4NLK - chains P and A of the 4 polymer chains in the assembly; structure by X-ray diffraction, 2.49 A resolution.

[Chain P]
Molecule: 10-nt DNA strand
Sequence (10 nucleotides; numbered 1 to 10; the number before each row is that of its first residue):
     1 GCTGATGCGA
Bound ions: Na+: DG9 (shared with Thr-101(A), Val-103(A), Ile-106(A) of chain A); Mg2+: DA10 (together with 0KX) (shared with Asp-190(A), Asp-192(A), Asp-256(A) of chain A)

[Chain A]
Protein: DNA polymerase beta
Source organism: Homo sapiens
Notes: EC 2.7.7.7, 4.2.99.-
UniProtKB: P06746 (DPOLB_HUMAN); residues 7-335 here = UniProt positions 7-335
Sequence (329 residues; each row starts with the number of its first residue):
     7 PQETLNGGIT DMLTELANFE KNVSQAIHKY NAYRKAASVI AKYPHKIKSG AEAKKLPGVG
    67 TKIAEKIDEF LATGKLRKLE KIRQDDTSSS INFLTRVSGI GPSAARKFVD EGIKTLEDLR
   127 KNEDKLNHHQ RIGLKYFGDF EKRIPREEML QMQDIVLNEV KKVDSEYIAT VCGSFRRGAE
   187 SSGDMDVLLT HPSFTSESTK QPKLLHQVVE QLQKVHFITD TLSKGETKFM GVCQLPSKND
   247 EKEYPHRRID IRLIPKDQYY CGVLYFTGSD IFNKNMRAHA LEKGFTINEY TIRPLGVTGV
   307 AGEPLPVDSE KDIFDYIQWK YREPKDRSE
Unresolved in the structure: 7-9
Bound ions: Na+ site 1: Lys-60, Leu-62, Val-65 (shared with 1 residue of chain D); Na+ site 2: Thr-101, Val-103, Ile-106 (shared with DG9(P) of chain P); Mg2+ site 1: Asp-190, Asp-192, Asp-256 (together with 0KX) (shared with DA10(P) of chain P); Mg2+ site 2: Asp-190, Asp-192 (together with 0KX)
Small-molecule neighbours: 0KX (2'-deoxy-5'-O-[(R)-hydroxy{[(R)-hydroxy(phosphonooxy)phosphoryl]amino}phosphoryl]cytidine): Gly-179, Ser-180, Arg-183, Ser-188, Gly-189, Asp-190, Asp-192, Asp-256, Tyr-271, Phe-272, Thr-273, Gly-274, Ser-275, Asp-276, Asn-279
Reported in the primary citation:
  - binding site for 0KX: Asn-279
  - binding site for the 16-nt DNA strand: Arg-283
  - binding site for the 10-nt DNA strand (chain P): Tyr-271
  - Mg2+ coordination: Asp-190

[How chain P and chain A interact]
Residue-residue contacts (17; chain P residue first):
  DG7(P) / Ser-109(A)  phosphate contact
  DC8(P) / Gly-105(A)  phosphate contact
  DC8(P) / Ile-106(A)  phosphate contact
  DC8(P) / Gly-107(A)  hydrogen bond to the phosphate
  DC8(P) / Pro-108(A)  phosphate contact
  DC8(P) / Ser-109(A)  hydrogen bond to the phosphate
  DC8(P) / Ala-110(A)  hydrogen bond to the phosphate
  DG9(P) / Val-103(A)  phosphate contact
  DG9(P) / Ser-104(A)  phosphate contact
  DG9(P) / Gly-105(A)  hydrogen bond to the phosphate
  DG9(P) / Ile-106(A)  phosphate contact
  DG9(P) / His-135(A)  sugar contact
  DA10(P) / Asp-192(A)  phosphate contact
  DA10(P) / Met-236(A)  sugar contact
  DA10(P) / Arg-254(A)  salt bridge to the phosphate
  DA10(P) / Asp-256(A)  phosphate contact
  DA10(P) / Tyr-271(A)  hydrogen bond to the base
Also at the interface, not in a pair above, chain A (17 interface residues in all): Asp-190, Lys-234, Phe-272

[Summary]
Chain P and chain A form an interface of 4 and 17 residues respectively; the contacts include 5 hydrogen bonds
and 1 salt bridge. Among the polar pairs are DA10(P)/Tyr-271(A), DC8(P)/Gly-107(A) and DC8(P)/Ser-109(A). The
paper reports a binding site for 0KX at Asn-279(A); a binding site for the 16-nt DNA strand at Arg-283(A).
Here chain P is a 10-nt DNA strand and chain A is DNA polymerase beta (Homo sapiens). Entry 4NLK (Structure of
human DNA polymerase beta complexed with 8BrG in the template base-paired with incoming non-hydrolyzable ...)
was determined by X-ray diffraction together with 4M2Y, 4M47, 4NLN, 4NLZ, 4NM1 and 4NM2 from the same study.
